PDB entry 3UB3 | X-ray diffraction, 2.75 A resolution | chain A

Chain A:
Molecule: Toll/interleukin-1 receptor domain-containing adapter protein
Source organism: Homo sapiens
Notes: fragment: TIR domain
Reference sequence: P58753 (TIRAP_HUMAN); numbering as in UniProt (aligned over 78-221)
Sequence (146 residues; row label = number of the first residue in the row):
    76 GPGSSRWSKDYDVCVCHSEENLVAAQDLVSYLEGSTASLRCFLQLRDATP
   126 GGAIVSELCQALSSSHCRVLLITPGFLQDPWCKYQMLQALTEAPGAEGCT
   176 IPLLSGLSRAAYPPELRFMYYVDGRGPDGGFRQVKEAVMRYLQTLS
Unresolved in the structure: 76-78, 110-127
Sequence notes: expression tag (76-77)
Curated features (UniProtKB/Swiss-Prot):
  - natural variant: Asn-96 (D96N: Hypomorphic variant resulting in impaired NF-kappa-B activation and TNF production; this construct carries the variant), Ser-180 (S180L: The functional impact of this variant is unclear), Val-197 (V197I: Does not affect NF-kappa-B activation and TNF production)
  - mutagenesis: Pro-125 (P125H: Abolishes NF-kappa-B activation)
Disulfide bonds: Cys-89/Cys-134, Cys-142/Cys-174
What the authors report for this chain:
  - mutagenesis - Y86A (less than 20%), D87A (less than 20%), E108A, R115A, F117A (less than 20%), L118A (less than 50%), R121A (less than 20%), D122A (less than 50%), P125A (less than 50%), I129A (less than 50%), E132A, W156A, Y159A (less than 20%), L165A: decreased signaling
  - mutagenesis - E108A, F117A: decreased binding to MyD88-TIR
  - mutagenesis - E108A, F117A: decreased binding to TLR4-TIR
  - interface hot spots (mutagenesis) - W156A, Y159A: decreased binding to Toll/interleukin-1 receptor domain-containing adapter protein (chain A)
  - mutagenesis - L165A: unchanged binding to MyD88-TIR
  - interface hot spots (mutagenesis) - W156A, Y159A: decreased binding to Mal homodimer
  - mutagenesis - D87A, R192A: unchanged binding to Mal homodimer
  - disease-associated variants - E132K: decreased signaling (citing earlier work)
  - post-translational modification sites: Tyr-86, Tyr-159 (citing earlier work)
  - mutagenesis - Y159F: unchanged signaling

Overview:
Curated annotation (UniProt) lists one mutagenesis site. The paper reports that Y86A, D87A and E108A, among
others, reduce signaling; modification sites Tyr-86 and Tyr-159; 17 substitutions were tested in all.
Chain A is Toll/interleukin-1 receptor domain-containing adapter protein (Homo sapiens); the structure, D96N
variant of TIR domain of Mal/TIRAP, was determined by X-ray diffraction together with 3UB2 and 3UB4 from the
same study.
